PDB entry 5N6I | X-ray diffraction, 3.60 A resolution | chains A and B of the 14 polymer chains in the assembly

# Chain A (and B)
Protein: Cyclic GMP-AMP synthase
Organism: Mus musculus
Notes: EC 2.7.7.86; chain B of this document is another copy of the same molecule, construct and numbering; everything in this record applies to it too
UniProtKB: Q8C6L5 (CGAS_MOUSE); numbering as in UniProt (aligned over 139-507)
Amino-acid sequence (370 residues; numbered 138 to 507; the number before each row is that of its first residue):
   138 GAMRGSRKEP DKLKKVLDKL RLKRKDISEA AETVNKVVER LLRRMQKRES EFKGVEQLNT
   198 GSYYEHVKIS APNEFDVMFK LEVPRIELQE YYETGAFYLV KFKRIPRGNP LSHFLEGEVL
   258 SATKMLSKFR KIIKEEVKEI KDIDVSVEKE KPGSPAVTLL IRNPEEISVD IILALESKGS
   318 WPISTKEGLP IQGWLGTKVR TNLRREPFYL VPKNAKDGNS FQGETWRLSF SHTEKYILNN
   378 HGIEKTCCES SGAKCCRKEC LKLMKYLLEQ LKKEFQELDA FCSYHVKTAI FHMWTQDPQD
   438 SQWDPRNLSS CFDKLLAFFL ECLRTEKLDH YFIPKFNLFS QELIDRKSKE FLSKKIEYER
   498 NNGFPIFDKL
Disordered / not traced: 138-148, 506-507
Construct notes: expression tag (138); conflict Met140 (Pro in Q8C6L5)
Ion coordination: Zn2+: His378, Cys384, Cys385, Cys392
Curated features (UniProtKB/Swiss-Prot):
  - region: Lys372 to Lys395 (DNA-binding)
  - motif: Leu154 to Leu159 (Nuclear export signal), Asp281 to Ser291 (Nuclear localization signal)
  - binding site (GTP): Thr197, Asp307, Arg364 to Glu371
  - binding site (ATP): Ser199, Glu371, Lys402, Ser420 to Lys424
  - binding site (Mg(2+)): Glu211, Asp213, Asp307
  - binding site (2',3'-cGAMP): Asp213, Gly290, Asp307, Lys350, Arg364 to Ser366
  - binding site (Zn(2+)): His378, Cys384, Cys385, Cys392
  - site: Arg241 (Arginine-anchor), Asp307, Ile308 (Cleavage)
  - modified residue: Lys156 (N6-lactoyllysine), Glu176 (PolyADP-ribosyl glutamic acid), Ser199 (Phosphoserine), Tyr201 (Phosphotyrosine), Glu272 (5-glutamyl polyglutamate), Ser291 (Phosphoserine), Glu302 (5-glutamyl glutamate), Lys372 (N6-acetyllysine), Lys382 (N6-acetyllysine), Lys402 (N6-acetyllysine), Ser420 (Phosphoserine), Lys491 (N6-methyllysine)
  - lipidation (S-palmitoyl cysteine): Cys392, Cys393, Cys459
  - cross-link (Glycyl lysine isopeptide (Lys-Gly)): Lys217 (interchain with G-Cter in SUMO), Lys271 (interchain with G-Cter in ubiquitin), Lys335 (interchain with G-Cter in SUMO), Lys372 (interchain with G-Cter in SUMO), Lys382 (interchain with G-Cter in SUMO), Lys399 (interchain with G-Cter in ubiquitin), Lys402 (interchain with G-Cter in ubiquitin), Lys409 (interchain with G-Cter in ubiquitin), Lys410 (interchain with G-Cter in ubiquitin), Lys464 (interchain with G-Cter in SUMO)
  - mutagenesis: Lys156 (K156Q: Mimics lactylation; knockin mice show higher mortality following HSV-1 infection), Asn172 (N172K: Induces alteration of the DNA-binding surface and leads to decreased synthesis of cyclic GMP-AMP (cGAMP); when associated with L-180), Glu176 (E176A: Abolished poly-ADP-ribosylation by PARP1, stimulating interferon production in knockin mice), Arg180 (R180L: Induces alteration of the DNA-binding surface and leads to decreased synthesis of cyclic GMP-AMP (cGAMP); when associated with K-182), Gly198 (G198A: Abolishes stimulation of interferon production; when associated with A-199), Ser199 (S199A: Abolishes stimulation of interferon production; when associated with A-199), Tyr201 (Y201E: Phosphomimetic mutant; reduced translocation to the nucleus following treatment with etoposide), Glu211 to Asp213 (Abolished nucleotidyltransferase activity. Does not affect nuclear localization and tethering to chromatin), Glu211 (E211A: Abolishes ability to promote type-I interferon production), Asp213 (D213A: Abolishes ability to promote type-I interferon production), Lys217 (K217R: Reduced sumoylation), Arg222 (R222E: Impaired tethering to chromatin, leading to constitutive activation in the absence of DNA), 31 further mutagenesis entries in UniProt

# How chain A and chain B interact
Contacting residue pairs (36; chain A residue first):
  Gln329(A) - Thr383(B)
  Gln329(A) - Ser388(B)
  Gly330(A) - Thr383(B)
  Leu332(A) - Lys382(B)
  Gly333(A) - Thr383(B)
  Gly333(A) - Glu386(B)
  Thr334(A) - Glu386(B)  hydrogen bond (backbone-side chain)
  Thr334(A) - Ser387(B)
  Lys335(A) - Asn376(B)
  Lys335(A) - Asn377(B)
  Lys335(A) - Lys382(B)
  Lys335(A) - Glu386(B)  salt bridge
  Asn376(A) - Lys335(B)
  Asn377(A) - Lys335(B)
  Asn377(A) - Lys382(B)  hydrogen bond (backbone-side chain)
  Gly379(A) - Lys382(B)  hydrogen bond (backbone-side chain)
  Ile380(A) - Ile380(B)
  Ile380(A) - Glu381(B)
  Ile380(A) - Lys382(B)  hydrogen bond (backbone-backbone)
  Glu381(A) - Ile380(B)
  Glu381(A) - Gln436(B)  hydrogen bond
  Lys382(A) - Leu332(B)
  Lys382(A) - Lys335(B)  hydrogen bond (backbone-side chain)
  Lys382(A) - Asn377(B)
  Lys382(A) - Gly379(B)  hydrogen bond (side chain-backbone)
  Lys382(A) - Ile380(B)  hydrogen bond (backbone-backbone)
  Lys382(A) - Lys382(B)
  Thr383(A) - Gln329(B)
  Thr383(A) - Gly333(B)
  Glu386(A) - Gly333(B)
  Glu386(A) - Thr334(B)  hydrogen bond (side chain-backbone)
  Glu386(A) - Lys335(B)  salt bridge
  Ser387(A) - Thr334(B)
  Ser388(A) - Gln329(B)
  Ser388(A) - Thr334(B)
  Gln436(A) - Glu381(B)  hydrogen bond
Also at the interface, not in a pair above, chain A (19 interface residues in all): Trp331, His378
Also at the interface, not in a pair above, chain B (20 interface residues in all): Gly330, Trp331, Val336, His378

# Summary
Chain A and chain B form an interface of 19 and 20 residues respectively; the contacts include 10 hydrogen
bonds and 2 salt bridges. Polar contacts include Lys335(A)-Glu386(B), Thr334(A)-Glu386(B) and
Asn377(A)-Lys382(B).
Both chains are Cyclic GMP-AMP synthase (Mus musculus). Entry 5N6I (Crystal structure of mouse cGAS in complex
with 39 bp DNA) was determined by X-ray diffraction.
